Entry 6B5T (X-ray diffraction, 2.22 A resolution); this record covers chains A and H of the 3 polymer chains in the assembly.

Chain A:
Protein: pfCSP peptide 29: ALA-ASN-PRO-ASN-ALA-ASN-PRO-ASN-ALA-ASN-PRO-ASN-ALA
Amino-acid sequence (15 residues; row label = number of the first residue in the row):
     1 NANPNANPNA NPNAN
Not modelled in the structure: 1, 15

Chain H:
Protein: CIS42 Fab Heavy chain
From: Homo sapiens
Notes: antibody fragment or engineered binder
Amino-acid sequence (222 residues; row label = number of the first residue in the row; a row labelled like 82A-82C holds insertion residues (82A, then the next letters in order)):
     1 EVQLVQSGSE LKKPGASVKV SCKTSGYTFT TYAMNWVRQA PGQGLEWMGW IN
   52A T
    53 NTGNPTYAPG FTGRFVFSFD TSVSTAYLQI
82A-82C SSL
    83 KAEDTAVYYC ARVYSYGV
100A-100B PF
   101 DYWGQGTLVT VSSASTKGPS VFPLAPSSKS TSGGTAALGC LVKDYFPEPV TVSWNSGALT
   161 SGVHTFPAVL QSSGLYSLSS VVTVPSSSLG TQTYICNVNH KPSNTKVDKK VEPKSC
Not modelled in the structure: 127-133, 214-216
Modified / non-standard residues: Glu1 (pyroglutamic acid; PCA)
Disulfides: Cys22-Cys92, Cys140-Cys196

Interface between chain A and chain H:
Residue-residue contacts - 25 pairs, chain A then chain H:
  Ala6(A) with Tyr98(H), hydrophobic
  Asn7(A) with Tyr98(H)
  Pro8(A) with Ser97(H), hydrogen bond (backbone-side chain); Tyr98(H); Gly99(H), hydrogen bond (backbone-backbone)
  Ala10(A) with Ser97(H); Tyr98(H), hydrogen bond (backbone-backbone)
  Asn11(A) with Thr31(H), hydrogen bond (side chain-backbone); Tyr32(H); Tyr96(H)
  Pro12(A) with Trp50(H); Asn52(H); Val95(H), hydrophobic; Ser97(H); Tyr98(H)
  Asn13(A) with Thr30(H), hydrogen bond (side chain-backbone); Thr31(H); Tyr32(H); Ala33(H), hydrogen bond (side chain-backbone); Trp50(H); Asn52(H); Thr52A(H), hydrogen bond; Asn53(H), hydrogen bond (backbone-side chain)
  Ala14(A) with Asn52(H), hydrogen bond (backbone-side chain); Thr54(H)
Other interface residues (no listed pair), chain A (9 interface residues in all): Asn9
Other interface residues (no listed pair), chain H (15 interface residues in all): Ile51

Overview:
9 residues of chain A and 15 residues of chain H are in contact; the contacts include 9 hydrogen bonds. Polar
pairs include Pro8(A)-Ser97(H), Asn11(A)-Thr31(H) and Asn13(A)-Thr30(H).
Chain A is pfCSP peptide 29: ALA-ASN-PRO-ASN-ALA-ASN-PRO-ASN-ALA-ASN-PRO-ASN-ALA and chain H is CIS42 Fab
Heavy chain (Homo sapiens); the structure, Structure of PfCSP peptide 29 with human antibody CIS42, was
determined by X-ray diffraction together with 6B5P, 6B5R and 6B5S from the same study.
